PDB entry 5ABJ | X-ray diffraction, 2.75 A resolution | chains B and C of the 4 polymer chains in the assembly

Chain B:
Molecule: VP2
Source organism: Coxsackievirus A16
Reference sequence: I3W9E1 (I3W9E1_9ENTO); residues 1-254 here correspond to UniProt positions 70-323 (UniProt number = residue number + 69)
Sequence (254 residues; row label = number of the first residue in the row):
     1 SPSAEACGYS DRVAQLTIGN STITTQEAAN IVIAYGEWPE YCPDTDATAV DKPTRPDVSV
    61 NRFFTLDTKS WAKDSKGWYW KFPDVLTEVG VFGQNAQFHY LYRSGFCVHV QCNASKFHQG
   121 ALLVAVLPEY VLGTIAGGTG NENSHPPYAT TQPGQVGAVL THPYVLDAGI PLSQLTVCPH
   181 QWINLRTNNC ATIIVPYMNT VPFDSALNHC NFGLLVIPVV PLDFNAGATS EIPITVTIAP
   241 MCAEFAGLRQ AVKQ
Unresolved in the structure: 1-9
Construct notes: conflict Ala-226 (Thr295 in I3W9E1)

Chain C:
Molecule: VP3
Source organism: Coxsackievirus A16
Reference sequence: I3W9E1 (I3W9E1_9ENTO); residues 1-242 here correspond to UniProt positions 324-565 (UniProt number = residue number + 323)
Sequence (242 residues; row label = number of the first residue in the row):
     1 GIPTELKPGT NQFLTTDDGV SAPILPGFHP TPPIHIPGEV HNLLEICRVE TILEVNNLKT
    61 NETTPMQRLC FPVSVQSKTG ELCAAFRADP GRDGPWQSTI LGQLCRYYTQ WSGSLEVTFM
   121 FAGSFMATGK MLIAYTPPGG NVPADRITAM LGTHVIWDFG LQSSVTLVVP WISNTHYRAH
   181 ARAGYFDYYT TGIITIWYQT NYVVPIGAPT TAYIVALAAA QDNFTMKLCK DTEDIEQTAN
   241 IQ
Ion coordination: Na+ near Pro-8 (its only coordinating residue here)
Reported in the primary citation:
  - binding site for the ligand YM2: Ile-24

Chain B / chain C interface:
Residue-residue contacts - 67 pairs, chain B then chain C:
  Tyr-35(B) / Gly-38(C)
  Glu-37(B) / His-35(C)  salt bridge
  Glu-37(B) / Pro-37(C)
  Asp-46(B) / Ile-34(C)
  Asp-46(B) / His-35(C)  hydrogen bond (side chain-backbone)
  Lys-116(B) / Ser-124(C)
  Lys-116(B) / Phe-125(C)  hydrogen bond (backbone-backbone)
  Lys-116(B) / Met-126(C)  hydrogen bond (backbone-backbone)
  Phe-117(B) / Ser-124(C)
  Phe-117(B) / Met-126(C)  hydrophobic
  Phe-117(B) / Ile-206(C)
  Phe-117(B) / Gly-207(C)
  Phe-117(B) / Pro-209(C)
  His-118(B) / Ser-124(C)
  Gln-119(B) / Ala-122(C)
  Gln-119(B) / Gly-123(C)
  Gln-119(B) / Ser-124(C)
  Gln-119(B) / Pro-209(C)
  Gln-119(B) / Thr-211(C)  hydrogen bond (side chain-backbone)
  Gln-119(B) / Ala-212(C)
  Gly-120(B) / Ala-122(C)
  Pro-163(B) / Met-66(C)  hydrophobic
  Tyr-164(B) / Glu-54(C)  hydrogen bond
  Tyr-164(B) / Pro-65(C)  hydrophobic
  Tyr-164(B) / Met-66(C)
  Leu-172(B) / Met-66(C)  hydrophobic
  Leu-172(B) / Leu-69(C)  hydrophobic
  Ser-173(B) / Thr-51(C)
  Ser-173(B) / Ile-52(C)  hydrogen bond (backbone-backbone)
  Ser-173(B) / Leu-69(C)
  Ser-173(B) / Ser-98(C)  hydrogen bond (side chain-backbone)
  Gln-174(B) / Thr-51(C)
  Gln-174(B) / Ser-98(C)  hydrogen bond (side chain-backbone)
  Gln-174(B) / Thr-99(C)
  Gln-174(B) / Ile-100(C)
  Gln-174(B) / Gln-103(C)
  Thr-176(B) / Val-49(C)
  Thr-176(B) / Glu-50(C)  hydrogen bond (side chain-backbone)
  Thr-176(B) / Thr-51(C)
  Val-177(B) / Ile-46(C)  hydrophobic
  Trp-182(B) / Ile-52(C)  hydrophobic
  Trp-182(B) / Met-120(C)  hydrophobic
  Asn-184(B) / Met-120(C)
  Asn-184(B) / Phe-121(C)  hydrogen bond (side chain-backbone)
  Asn-184(B) / Ala-122(C)
  Arg-186(B) / Phe-121(C)
  Arg-186(B) / Gly-123(C)
  Arg-186(B) / Ser-124(C)  hydrogen bond (side chain-backbone)
  Arg-186(B) / Phe-125(C)
  Arg-186(B) / Ala-127(C)
  Arg-186(B) / Gly-160(C)  hydrogen bond (side chain-backbone)
  Thr-187(B) / Ser-163(C)
  Pro-196(B) / Pro-37(C)  hydrophobic
  Tyr-197(B) / Pro-37(C)
  Asn-199(B) / Ile-36(C)
  Thr-200(B) / Ile-34(C)
  Val-201(B) / Ile-34(C)
  Pro-202(B) / Ile-34(C)
  Pro-218(B) / Met-66(C)
  Val-219(B) / Leu-69(C)  hydrophobic
  Val-219(B) / Cys-70(C)
  Val-220(B) / Ala-122(C)  hydrophobic
  Val-220(B) / Val-215(C)  hydrophobic
  Phe-224(B) / Pro-209(C)  hydrophobic
  Asn-225(B) / Gly-207(C)
  Asn-225(B) / Ala-208(C)
  Asn-225(B) / Pro-209(C)
Other interface residues (no listed pair), chain B (34 interface residues in all): Ala-121, Met-198, Ile-217, Asp-223
Other interface residues (no listed pair), chain C (45 interface residues in all): Pro-33, Arg-68, Gln-97, Phe-159, Leu-161, Tyr-202, Pro-205, Tyr-213, Leu-217

Overview:
34 residues of chain B and 45 residues of chain C are in contact, with 12 hydrogen bonds and 1 salt bridge.
Among the polar pairs are Glu-37(B)/His-35(C), Asp-46(B)/His-35(C) and Gln-119(B)/Thr-211(C). From the paper:
a binding site for the ligand YM2 at Ile-24(C).
Here chain B is VP2 and chain C is VP3, both from Coxsackievirus A16. Entry 5ABJ (Structure of Coxsackievirus
A16 in complex with GPP3) was determined by X-ray diffraction.
